5YQL - chain A; structure by X-ray diffraction, 1.60 A resolution.

== Chain A ==
Name: NAD-dependent protein deacetylase sirtuin-2
Source organism: Homo sapiens
Notes: EC 3.5.1.-
Reference sequence: Q8IXJ6 (SIR2_HUMAN); residues 56-356 here = UniProt positions 56-356
Sequence (306 residues; each row starts with the number of its first residue):
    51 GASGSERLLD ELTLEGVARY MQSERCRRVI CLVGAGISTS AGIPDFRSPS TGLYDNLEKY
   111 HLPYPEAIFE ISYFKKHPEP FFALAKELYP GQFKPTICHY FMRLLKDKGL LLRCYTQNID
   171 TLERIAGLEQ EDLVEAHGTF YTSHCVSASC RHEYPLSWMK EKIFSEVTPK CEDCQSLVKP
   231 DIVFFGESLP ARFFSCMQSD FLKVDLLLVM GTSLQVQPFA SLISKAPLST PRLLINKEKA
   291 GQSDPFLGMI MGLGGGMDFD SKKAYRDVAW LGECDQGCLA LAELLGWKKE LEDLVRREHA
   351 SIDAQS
Unresolved in the structure: 104-106, 298-304
Sequence notes: expression tag (51-55)
Bound ions: Zn2+: C195, C200, C221, C224
Residues lining bound ligands: A2I (2-(4,6-dimethylpyrimidin-2-yl)sulfanyl-N-[3-(phenoxymethyl)phenyl]ethanamide): I93, F96, L103, I118, F119, F131, L134, A135, L138, Y139, P140, F143, I169, D170, T171, F190, L206, I232, V233, F234
Curated features (UniProtKB/Swiss-Prot):
  - active site: H187 (Proton acceptor)
  - binding site (NAD(+)): A85 to T89, D95 to R97, Q167 to D170, T262, S263, N286 to E288, C324
  - binding site (Zn(2+)): C195, C200, C221, C224
  - modified residue (Phosphoserine): S100, S207
  - mutagenesis: R97 (R97A: No effect on deacetylase activity), S98 (S98A: Inhibits deacetylase activity), S100 (S100A: Reduces deacetylase activity), E116 (E116A: Reduces binding for the peptide inhibitor S2iL5), E120 (E120A: Reduces binding for the peptide inhibitor S2iL5), Q167 (Q167A: Reduces deacetylase activity. Inhibits the block of entry to chromosome condensation and subsequent hyperploidy cell formation in response to mitotic stress ...), N168 (N168A: Abolishes deacetylation of alpha-tubulin. Inhibits deacetylation of histone H3 at 'Lys-18' ...), D170 (D170A/N: Reduces deacetylase activity), H187 (H187Y/A: Inhibits deacetylase activity toward histone, alpha-tubulin, FZR1 and CDC20. No effect on CDK2-dependent phosphorylation ...), F244 (F244A: Strongly reduces binding for the peptide inhibitor S2iL5), Q265 (Q265A: Reduces binding for the peptide inhibitor S2iL5), S271 (S271A: Reduces binding for the peptide inhibitor S2iL5), 5 further mutagenesis entries in UniProt

== Summary ==
Chain A binds compound A2I. C195, C200, C221 and C224 coordinate Zn2+. Curated annotation (UniProt) lists
active-site residue H187, 18 NAD+-binding residues, 4 Zn2+-binding residues and 17 mutagenesis sites.
Chain A is NAD-dependent protein deacetylase sirtuin-2 (Homo sapiens); the structure, Crystal structure of
Sirt2 in complex with selective inhibitor A2I, was determined by X-ray diffraction, deposited together with
5YQM and 5YQN.
